PDB entry 3AX2 | X-ray diffraction, 1.90 A resolution | chains A and B

[Chain A]
Name: Mitochondrial import receptor subunit TOM20 homolog
Organism: Rattus norvegicus
Notes: fragment: cytosolic domain
Reference sequence: Q62760 (TOM20_RAT); residue numbers follow UniProt; this construct covers 59-126
Amino-acid sequence (73 residues; each row starts with the number of its first residue):
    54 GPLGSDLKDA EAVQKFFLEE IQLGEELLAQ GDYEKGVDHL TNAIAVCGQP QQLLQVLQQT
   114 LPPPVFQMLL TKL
Disordered / not traced: 54-56
Differences from the reference sequence: expression tag (54-58)
Curated features (UniProtKB/Swiss-Prot):
  - cross-link (Glycyl lysine isopeptide (Lys-Gly)): Lys61 (interchain with G-Cter in ubiquitin), Lys68 (interchain with G-Cter in ubiquitin)

[Chain B]
Name: Aldehyde dehydrogenase, mitochondrial
Reference sequence: P11884 (ALDH2_RAT); residues 12-20 here = UniProt positions 12-20
Amino-acid sequence (16 residues; row label = number of the first residue in the row):
    12 GPRLSRLLSY AGSGCX
Differences from the reference sequence: expression tag (21-26); amidation (27)
Modified positions: NH2 (amino group) at position 27
Curated features (UniProtKB/Swiss-Prot):
  - motif: Gly12 to Ser20 (SIFI-degron)

[Chain A / chain B interface]
Residue-residue contacts - 20 pairs, chain A then chain B:
  Glu64(A) with Gly12(B); Pro13(B)
  Val66(A) with Tyr21(B)
  Gln67(A) with Arg17(B); Leu18(B)
  Lys68(A) with Arg17(B)
  Phe70(A) with Tyr21(B), hydrophobic; Ser24(B)
  Leu71(A) with Ser16(B); Ser20(B)
  Val99(A) with Tyr21(B), hydrogen bond (backbone-side chain)
  Cys100(A) with Tyr21(B); Cys26(B), disulfide
  Gly101(A) with Cys26(B), hydrogen bond (backbone-backbone)
  Gln102(A) with Gly25(B); Cys26(B), hydrogen bond (backbone-backbone)
  Gln105(A) with Gly23(B), hydrogen bond (side chain-backbone); Ser24(B); Gly25(B)
  Leu106(A) with Ser24(B)
Interface residues without a listed pair, chain A (13 interface residues in all): Glu72
Inter-chain disulfides: Cys100(A)-Cys26(B)

[Summary]
The interface between chain A and chain B involves 13 residues on one side and 11 on the other; the contacts
include 1 disulfide bond and 4 hydrogen bonds. Among the polar pairs are Val99(A)-Tyr21(B), Gln105(A)-Gly23(B)
and Gly101(A)-Cys26(B).
Chain A is Mitochondrial import receptor subunit TOM20 homolog (Rattus norvegicus) and chain B is Aldehyde
dehydrogenase, mitochondrial; the structure, Crystal structure of rat TOM20-ALDH presequence complex: a
disulfide-tethered complex with a non-optimized, long linker, was determined by X-ray diffraction (same
publication as 3AWR, 3AX3 and 3AX5).
